Entry 5K35 (X-ray diffraction, 2.85 A resolution); this record covers chains A and B.

Chain A:
Name: Ankyrin-repeat protein B
Organism: Legionella pneumophila
UniProtKB: A0A0A1EKG3 (A0A0A1EKG3_LEGPN); residues 1-168 here = UniProt positions 1-168
Amino-acid sequence (182 residues; numbered -13 to 168; the number before each row is that of its first residue; numbers below 1 keep their minus sign (Met-13 is residue -13)):
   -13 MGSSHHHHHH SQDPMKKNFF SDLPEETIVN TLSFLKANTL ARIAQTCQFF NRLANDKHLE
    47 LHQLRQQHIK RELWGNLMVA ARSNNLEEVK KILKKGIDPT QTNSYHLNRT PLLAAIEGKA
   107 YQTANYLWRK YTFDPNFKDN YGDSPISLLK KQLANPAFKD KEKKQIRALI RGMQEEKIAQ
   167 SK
Not modelled in the structure: -13 to 1, 166-168
Construct notes: initiating methionine (-13); expression tag (-12 to 0)
What the authors report for this chain:
  - mutagenesis - L9A/P10A: abolished binding to S-phase kinase-associated protein 1 (chain B) (citing earlier work)
  - mutagenesis - Y91K, Y91K/L93K, L93K, Y127K, L134K: unchanged growth

Chain B:
Name: S-phase kinase-associated protein 1
Organism: Homo sapiens
UniProtKB: P63208 (SKP1_HUMAN); residue numbers follow UniProt; this construct covers 1-163
Amino-acid sequence (163 residues; each row starts with the number of its first residue):
     1 MPSIKLQSSD GEIFEVDVEI AKQSVTIKTM LEDLGMDDEG DDDPVPLPNV NAAILKKVIQ
    61 WCTHHKDDPP PPEDDENKEK RTDDIPVWDQ EFLKVDQGTL FELILAANYL DIKGLLDVTC
   121 KTVANMIKGK TPEEIRKTFN IKNDFTEEEE AQVRKENQWC EEK
Not modelled in the structure: 1, 38-41, 70-78, 161-163
Swiss-Prot annotation at these positions:
  - modified residue: Thr131 (Phosphothreonine)
  - cross-link: Lys142 (Glycyl lysine isopeptide (Lys-Gly) (interchain with G-Cter in SUMO1))

Interface between chain A and chain B:
Residue-residue contacts - 56 pairs, chain A then chain B:
  Lys2(A) - Asn140(B)
  Lys3(A) - Asn140(B)
  Lys3(A) - Lys142(B)
  Asn4(A) - Phe139(B)
  Asn4(A) - Asn140(B)  hydrogen bond (side chain-backbone)
  Asn4(A) - Ile141(B)
  Asn4(A) - Lys142(B)
  Phe5(A) - Gln97(B)
  Phe5(A) - Phe101(B)  hydrophobic
  Phe5(A) - Phe139(B)  hydrogen bond (backbone-backbone)
  Phe6(A) - Val123(B)  hydrophobic
  Phe6(A) - Phe139(B)  hydrophobic
  Asp8(A) - Leu105(B)
  Leu9(A) - Phe101(B)  hydrophobic
  Leu9(A) - Leu105(B)  hydrophobic
  Pro10(A) - Asn108(B)
  Thr13(A) - Asn108(B)
  Asn16(A) - Lys80(B)  hydrogen bond (backbone-side chain)
  Thr17(A) - Cys120(B)  hydrogen bond
  Thr17(A) - Val123(B)
  Thr17(A) - Ala124(B)
  Ser19(A) - Lys80(B)  hydrogen bond
  Phe20(A) - Lys80(B)
  Phe20(A) - Thr82(B)
  Phe20(A) - Lys121(B)
  Phe20(A) - Ala124(B)  hydrophobic
  Phe20(A) - Lys128(B)  hydrogen bond (backbone-side chain)
  Leu21(A) - Ala124(B)
  Asn24(A) - Cys160(B)
  Thr25(A) - Ile127(B)
  Ala27(A) - Asn157(B)
  Arg28(A) - Lys130(B)
  Arg28(A) - Pro132(B)
  Ile29(A) - Ile127(B)  hydrophobic
  Ile29(A) - Ile135(B)  hydrophobic
  Gln31(A) - Pro132(B)
  Gln31(A) - Arg136(B)  hydrogen bond (backbone-side chain)
  Gln31(A) - Glu150(B)  hydrogen bond
  Gln31(A) - Val153(B)
  Gln31(A) - Arg154(B)
  Thr32(A) - Pro132(B)
  Thr32(A) - Ile135(B)
  Thr32(A) - Arg136(B)  hydrogen bond (backbone-side chain)
  Thr32(A) - Ile141(B)
  Thr32(A) - Lys142(B)
  Thr32(A) - Asn143(B)
  Cys33(A) - Ile141(B)  hydrophobic
  Cys33(A) - Asp144(B)
  Cys33(A) - Phe145(B)
  Gln34(A) - Asp144(B)  hydrogen bond
  Gln34(A) - Phe145(B)
  Arg51(A) - Glu156(B)  salt bridge
  Arg51(A) - Asn157(B)  hydrogen bond
  Arg51(A) - Trp159(B)
  His54(A) - Gln158(B)
  His54(A) - Trp159(B)
Interface residues without a listed pair, chain A (31 interface residues in all): Lys22, Ala30, Phe36, Asn37, Leu47, Leu50
Interface residues without a listed pair, chain B (37 interface residues in all): Glu79, Arg81, Ile104, Leu116, Asp117, Glu149
The authors on this interface:
  - interface residues, chain A: Leu9(A)

Overview:
31 residues of chain A face 37 of chain B across their interface, with 11 hydrogen bonds and 1 salt bridge.
Polar pairs include Arg51(A)-Glu156(B), Asn4(A)-Asn140(B) and Asn16(A)-Lys80(B). From the paper: L9A/P10A of
chain A abolish binding to S-phase kinase-associated protein 1 (chain B); the interface residue Leu9(A); 6
substitutions were tested in all.
Chain A is Ankyrin-repeat protein B (Legionella pneumophila) and chain B is S-phase kinase-associated protein
1 (Homo sapiens); the structure, Structure of the Legionella effector, AnkB, in complex with human Skp1, was
determined by X-ray diffraction, deposited together with 5K34.
